PDB entry 8W38 | X-ray diffraction, 2.60 A resolution | chain A

[Chain A]
Molecule: Fibroblast growth factor receptor 2
From: Homo sapiens
Notes: EC 2.7.10.1
UniProtKB: P21802 (FGFR2_HUMAN); residue numbers follow UniProt; this construct covers 458-768
Sequence (324 residues; row label = number of the first residue in the row):
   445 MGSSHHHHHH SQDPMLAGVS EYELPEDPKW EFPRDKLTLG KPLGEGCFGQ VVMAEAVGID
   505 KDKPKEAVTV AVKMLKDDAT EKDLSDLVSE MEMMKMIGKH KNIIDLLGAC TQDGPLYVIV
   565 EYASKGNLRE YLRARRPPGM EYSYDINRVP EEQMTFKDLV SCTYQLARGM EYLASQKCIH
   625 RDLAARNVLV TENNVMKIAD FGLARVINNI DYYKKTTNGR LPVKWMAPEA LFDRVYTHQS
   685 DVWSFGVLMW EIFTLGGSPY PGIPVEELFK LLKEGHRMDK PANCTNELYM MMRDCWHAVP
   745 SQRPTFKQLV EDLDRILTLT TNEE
Unresolved in the structure: 445-466, 765-768
Covalently attached groups: compound TZ0 linked to Cys491
Construct notes: initiating methionine (445); expression tag (446-457); engineered mutation Asp549 (Asn in P21802), Val650 (Asp in P21802)
Ligand contacts: TZ0 (1-[(3S)-3-{4-amino-3-[(3,5-dimethoxyphenyl)ethynyl]-1H-pyrazolo[3,4-d]pyrimidin-1-yl}pyrrolidin-1-yl]prop-2-en-1-one): Leu487, Gly488, Glu489, Gly490, Phe492, Val495, Ala515, Lys517, Leu531, Glu534, Met538, Ile548, Val562, Val564, Glu565, Tyr566, Ala567, Gly570, Asn571, Leu633, Ala643, Asp644, Phe645
Swiss-Prot annotation at these positions:
  - active site: Asp626 (Proton acceptor)
  - binding site (ATP): Leu487 to Val495, Lys517, Glu565 to Ala567, Asn571
  - modified residue (Phosphotyrosine): Tyr466, Tyr586, Tyr588, Tyr656, Tyr657
  - natural variant: Lys526 (K526E: In FSPC), Glu565 (E565G: In PS), Arg612 (R612T: In a lung adenocarcinoma sample), Ala628 (A628T: In LADD1), Lys641 (K641R: In PS), Ala648 (A648T: In LADD1), Lys659 (K659N: In craniosynostosis), Gly663 (G663E: In PS), Arg678 (R678G: In CS)
  - mutagenesis: Glu565 (E565A: Constitutive kinase activity), Tyr656 to Tyr657 (Loss of kinase activity)

[In short]
Covalently linked compound TZ0: at Cys491. UniProt lists active-site residue Asp626, 14 ATP-binding residues
and 3 mutagenesis sites.
Chain A is Fibroblast growth factor receptor 2 (Homo sapiens); the structure, TAS-120 covalent structure with
FGFR2 molecular brake mutant, was determined by X-ray diffraction together with 8W2X, 8W3B and 8W3D from the
same study.
